2Z4J - chains A and B; structure by X-ray diffraction, 2.60 A resolution.

[Chain A]
Molecule: Androgen receptor
From: Homo sapiens
Notes: fragment: C-terminal domain
Reference sequence: P10275 (ANDR_HUMAN); residues 671-918 here = UniProt positions 671-918
Sequence (248 residues; row label = number of the first residue in the row):
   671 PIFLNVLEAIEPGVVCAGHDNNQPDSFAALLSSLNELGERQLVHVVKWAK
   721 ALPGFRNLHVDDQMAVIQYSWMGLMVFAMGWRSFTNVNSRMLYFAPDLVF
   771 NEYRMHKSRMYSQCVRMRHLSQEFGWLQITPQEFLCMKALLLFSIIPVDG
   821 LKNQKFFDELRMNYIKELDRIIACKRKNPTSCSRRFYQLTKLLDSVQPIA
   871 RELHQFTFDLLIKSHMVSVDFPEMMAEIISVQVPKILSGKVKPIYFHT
Small-molecule neighbours: 5-alpha-dihydrotestosterone (DHT): Leu701, Leu704, Asn705, Leu707, Gly708, Gln711, Trp741, Met742, Met745, Val746, Met749, Arg752, Phe764, Met780, Met787, Leu873, Phe876, Thr877, Leu880, Phe891
Swiss-Prot annotation at these positions:
  - natural variant: Val685 (V685I: In AIS), Leu701 (L701M: In AIS), Ser703 (S703A: In AIS), Val716 (V716M: In prostate cancer), Arg752 (W752R: In AIS; this construct carries the variant), Phe813 (L813F: In AIS; this construct carries the variant), Ile842 (I842S: In PAIS), Arg855 (R855K: In PAIS), Leu881 (L881Q: In prostate cancer), Val887 (M887V: In AIS; this construct carries the variant), Ile899 (I899T: In AIS)

[Chain B]
Molecule: Nuclear receptor 0B2
Reference sequence: Q15466 (SHP_HUMAN); numbering as in UniProt (aligned over 115-124)
Sequence (10 residues; row label = number of the first residue in the row):
   115 PSILKKILLE

[Interface between chain A and chain B]
Pairs across the interface (13):
  Val716(A) with Leu122(B), hydrophobic
  Lys720(A) with Ile121(B), hydrogen bond (side chain-backbone); Leu122(B); Glu124(B), hydrogen bond (side chain-backbone)
  Arg726(A) with Leu122(B)
  Gln733(A) with Leu122(B)
  Met734(A) with Leu118(B), hydrophobic; Leu122(B), hydrophobic
  Ile737(A) with Leu122(B), hydrophobic
  Gln738(A) with Pro115(B)
  Met894(A) with Ile117(B), hydrophobic; Ile121(B), hydrophobic
  Ile898(A) with Leu118(B), hydrophobic
Also at the interface, not in a pair above, chain A (14 interface residues in all): Val713, Val730, Glu893, Glu897, Gln902

[Summary]
The interface between chain A and chain B involves 14 residues on one side and 6 on the other, with 2 hydrogen
bonds. Among the polar pairs are Lys720(A)-Ile121(B) and Lys720(A)-Glu124(B). Bound to chain A:
5-alpha-dihydrotestosterone.
Here chain A is Androgen receptor (Homo sapiens) and chain B is Nuclear receptor 0B2. Entry 2Z4J (Crystal
structure of AR LBD with SHP peptide NR Box 2) was determined by X-ray diffraction.
